PDB entry 2NVG | X-ray diffraction, 1.35 A resolution | chain A

Chain A:
Molecule: Ubiquinol-cytochrome c reductase iron-sulfur subunit
Source organism: Rhodobacter sphaeroides
Notes: EC 1.10.2.2
UniProtKB: Q02762 (UCRI_RHOSH); numbering as in UniProt (aligned over 47-187)
Chain sequence (141 residues; numbered 47 to 187; the number before each row is that of its first residue):
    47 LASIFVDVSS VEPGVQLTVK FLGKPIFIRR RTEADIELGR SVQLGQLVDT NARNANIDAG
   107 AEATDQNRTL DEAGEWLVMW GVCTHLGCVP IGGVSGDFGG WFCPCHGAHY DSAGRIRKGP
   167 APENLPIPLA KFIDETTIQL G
Disulfides: C134-C151
Sequence notes: engineered mutation A154 (Ser in Q02762)
Bound ions: 2Fe-2S cluster Fe: C129, H131, C149, H152
Ligand contacts: 2Fe-2S cluster (FES): C129, H131, L132, G133, C134, C149, C151, H152, G153, A154, P166
Swiss-Prot annotation at these positions:
  - binding site ([2Fe-2S] cluster): C129, H131, C149, H152

In short:
Ligands of chain A: 2Fe-2S cluster. The 2Fe-2S cluster Fe site is built by C129, H131, C149 and H152. UniProt
lists 4 [2Fe-2S] cluster-binding residues.
Chain A is Ubiquinol-cytochrome c reductase iron-sulfur subunit (Rhodobacter sphaeroides); the structure,
Soluble domain of Rieske Iron Sulfur protein, was determined by X-ray diffraction, deposited together with
2NUK, 2NWF, 2NUM, 2NVE and 2NVF.
